Entry 7B05 (electron microscopy, 3.80 A resolution); this record covers chains A and B of the 4 polymer chains in the assembly.

== Chain A (and B) ==
Molecule: Transient receptor potential cation channel subfamily c member 4a
Source organism: Danio rerio
Notes: chain B of this document is another copy of the same molecule, construct and numbering; everything in this record applies to it too
UniProtKB: U3N7D8 (U3N7D8_DANRE); residues 2-915 here = UniProt positions 2-915
Chain sequence (915 residues; row label = number of the first residue in the row):
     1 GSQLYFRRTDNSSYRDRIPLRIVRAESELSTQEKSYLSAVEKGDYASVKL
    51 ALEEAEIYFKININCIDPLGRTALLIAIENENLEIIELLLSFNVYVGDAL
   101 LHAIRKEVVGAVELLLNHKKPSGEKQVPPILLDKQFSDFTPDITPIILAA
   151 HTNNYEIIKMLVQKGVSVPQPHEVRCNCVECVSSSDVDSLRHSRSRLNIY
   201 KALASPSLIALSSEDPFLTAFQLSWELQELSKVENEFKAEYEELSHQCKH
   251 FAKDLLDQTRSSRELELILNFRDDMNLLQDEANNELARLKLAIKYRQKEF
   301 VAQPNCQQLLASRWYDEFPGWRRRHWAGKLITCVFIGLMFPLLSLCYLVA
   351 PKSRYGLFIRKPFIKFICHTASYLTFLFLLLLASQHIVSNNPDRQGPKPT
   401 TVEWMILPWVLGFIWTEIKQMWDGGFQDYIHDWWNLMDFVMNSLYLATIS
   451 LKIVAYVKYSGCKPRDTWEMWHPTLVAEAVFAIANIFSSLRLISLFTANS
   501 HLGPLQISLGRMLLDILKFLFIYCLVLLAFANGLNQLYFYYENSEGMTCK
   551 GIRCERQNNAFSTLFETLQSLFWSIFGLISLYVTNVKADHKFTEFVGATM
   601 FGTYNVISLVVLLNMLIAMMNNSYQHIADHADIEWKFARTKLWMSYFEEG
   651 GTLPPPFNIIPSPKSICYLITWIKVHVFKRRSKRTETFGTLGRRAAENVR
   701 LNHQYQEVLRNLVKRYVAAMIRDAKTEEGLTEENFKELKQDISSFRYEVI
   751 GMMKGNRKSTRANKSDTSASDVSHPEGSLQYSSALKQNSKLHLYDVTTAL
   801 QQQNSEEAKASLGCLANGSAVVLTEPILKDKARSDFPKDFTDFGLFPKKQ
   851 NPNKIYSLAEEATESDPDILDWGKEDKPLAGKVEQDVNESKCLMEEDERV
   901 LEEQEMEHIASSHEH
Not modelled in the structure: 1-28, 119-134, 175-186, 273-283, 318-323, 660-695, 755-915
Construct notes: expression tag (1)
Ion coordination: Ca2+: Glu417, Gln420, Asn435, Asp438
Ligand contacts:
  - 44E ((2R)-3-(phosphonooxy)propane-1,2-diyl dihexanoate), molecule 1: Tyr523, Cys524, Leu527, Arg553, Phe565, Leu568, Gln569, Phe572, Trp573
  - 44E, molecule 2: Phe595, Ala598, Thr599, Gly602, Thr603, Val606
  - SJQ (4-[4-[[4,4-bis(fluoranyl)cyclohexyl]methyl]-3-oxidanylidene-piperazin-1-yl]-5-chloranyl-1H-pyridazin-6-one): Phe366, Tyr373, Phe376, Phe413, Asp438, Met441, Asn442, Tyr445, Ser488, Arg491, Leu495, Tyr646
What the authors report for this chain:
  - binding site for SJQ: Tyr373, Leu495, Tyr646
  - Ca2+ coordination: Glu417, Gln420, Asn435, Asp438
  - specificity-determining residues: Phe413, Asn442 (proposed by the authors, not directly observed)

== Chain A / chain B interface ==
Pairs across the interface - 86 pairs, chain A then chain B:
  Leu69(A) with Arg722(B)
  Arg71(A) with Arg722(B)
  Arg105(A) with Asp723(B), salt bridge
  Ser137(A) with Arg260(B), hydrogen bond (backbone-side chain)
  Asp138(A) with Arg260(B)
  Thr140(A) with Arg260(B)
  Ser189(A) with Ser262(B)
  Leu190(A) with Ser261(B); Ser262(B); Asn305(B)
  Ser193(A) with Gln308(B)
  Glu236(A) with Gln308(B)
  Phe237(A) with Gln308(B)
  Lys518(A) with Leu502(B); Leu505(B)
  Phe521(A) with Phe496(B), hydrophobic
  Ile522(A) with Leu505(B), hydrophobic
  Leu525(A) with Leu492(B), hydrophobic; Ile493(B), hydrophobic; Phe496(B), hydrophobic
  Ala529(A) with Ser489(B); Leu490(B), hydrophobic
  Asn532(A) with Leu380(B); Leu381(B); Asn485(B); Ser489(B)
  Gly533(A) with Ile486(B)
  Gln536(A) with Ala383(B); Ser384(B); Ala482(B); Asn485(B)
  Phe539(A) with Ser384(B); His386(B)
  Tyr540(A) with Pro392(B), hydrophobic; Arg465(B); Glu478(B), hydrogen bond
  Tyr541(A) with Arg465(B)
  Glu542(A) with His386(B), salt bridge
  Arg556(A) with Glu555(B), salt bridge
  Ile579(A) with Leu578(B)
  Leu581(A) with Arg553(B); Trp573(B), hydrophobic
  Tyr582(A) with Cys554(B); Glu555(B)
  Thr584(A) with Arg553(B)
  Asn585(A) with Arg553(B), hydrogen bond (side chain-backbone)
  His590(A) with Arg465(B), hydrogen bond (side chain-backbone); Asp466(B); Trp468(B)
  Lys591(A) with Met470(B)
  Phe592(A) with Val476(B), hydrophobic; Ala479(B), hydrophobic
  Glu594(A) with Arg553(B)
  Phe595(A) with Phe565(B), hydrophobic; Gln569(B)
  Ala598(A) with Trp573(B)
  Met600(A) with Ile486(B), hydrophobic
  Gly602(A) with Trp573(B)
  Val606(A) with Phe572(B), hydrophobic
  Asn614(A) with Ile617(B); Met620(B)
  Met615(A) with Leu509(B), hydrophobic; Met512(B), hydrophobic
  Met619(A) with Leu505(B), hydrophobic
  Asn621(A) with Asn621(B), hydrogen bond
  Asn622(A) with Tyr624(B)
  Thr731(A) with Glu727(B); Glu728(B); Leu730(B)
  Glu732(A) with Thr726(B); Glu728(B), hydrogen bond (backbone-backbone); Leu730(B)
  Glu733(A) with Thr726(B), hydrogen bond
  Phe735(A) with Asn734(B); Glu737(B); Leu738(B), hydrophobic
  Lys736(A) with Thr726(B)
  Leu738(A) with Leu738(B), hydrophobic
  Lys739(A) with Glu81(B), salt bridge; Asp741(B), salt bridge
  Phe745(A) with Phe745(B), hydrophobic
  Arg746(A) with Ser744(B); Phe745(B); Glu748(B), salt bridge
  Ile750(A) with Glu748(B)
  Met753(A) with Met753(B), hydrophobic
Interface residues without a listed pair, chain A (77 interface residues in all): Phe136, Asp188, Arg191, Arg194, Phe519, Val526, Phe530, Asn535, Leu537, Leu564, Gly577, Ala588, Asp589, Val596, Phe601, Asn605, Leu609, Val610, Val611, Ala618, Leu730, Ile742, Val749
Interface residues without a listed pair, chain B (79 interface residues in all): Glu84, Tyr155, Thr259, Pro304, Gln307, Ser389, Trp471, Leu475, Phe481, Ile483, His501, Ile516, Phe576, Leu613, Leu616, Ala628, Asn711, Arg715, Gly729, Ile742, Val749, Met752

== Summary ==
Chain A and chain B form an interface of 77 and 79 residues respectively; the contacts include 7 hydrogen
bonds and 6 salt bridges. Polar contacts include Arg105(A)-Asp723(B), Glu542(A)-His386(B) and
Arg556(A)-Glu555(B). From the paper: a binding site for SJQ at Tyr373(A), Leu495(A) and Tyr646(A); Ca2+
coordination by Glu417(A), Gln420(A) and Asn435(A) among others.
Both chains are Transient receptor potential cation channel subfamily c member 4a (Danio rerio). Entry 7B05
(TRPC4 in complex with inhibitor GFB-8749) was determined by electron microscopy, deposited together with
7B0J, 7B0S, 7B16 and 7B1G.
